PDB entry 3NM9 | X-ray diffraction, 2.85 A resolution | chains D and E of the 16 polymer chains in the assembly

Chain D:
Name: High mobility group protein D
From: Drosophila melanogaster
Reference sequence: Q05783 (HMGD_DROME); numbering as in UniProt (aligned over 2-74)
Chain sequence (73 residues; row label = number of the first residue in the row):
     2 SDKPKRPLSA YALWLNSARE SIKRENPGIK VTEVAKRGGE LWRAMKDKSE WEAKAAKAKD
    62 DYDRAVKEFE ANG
Differences from the reference sequence: engineered mutation Ala-13 (Met in Q05783)
Swiss-Prot annotation at these positions:
  - DNA-binding region: Pro-5 to Glu-71 (HMG box)
  - modified residue: Ser-10 (Phosphoserine), Tyr-12 (Phosphotyrosine)
From the paper describing this entry:
  - binding site for the 11-nt DNA strand: Lys-6, Arg-7, Leu-9, Asn-17, Arg-20, Val-32
  - binding site for the 11-nt DNA strand (chain E): Ser-10, Tyr-12, Thr-33, Ala-36, Lys-37, Trp-43, Arg-44
  - binding site for the 11-nt DNA strand: Ser-10
  - binding site for the 11-nt DNA strand: Val-32, Thr-33
  - binding site for the 11-nt DNA strand: Lys-4, Lys-60
  - self-association interface (contacts with another copy of this molecule): Arg-44 to Arg-65
  - mutagenesis - M13A (6-fold): decreased binding to linear DNA (citing earlier work)
  - mutagenesis - M13A (9-fold): decreased binding to pre-bent (disulfide crosslinked DNA) (citing earlier work)
  - mutagenesis - M13A: decreased stability (citing earlier work)
  - binding site for the 11-nt DNA strand: Arg-7

Chain E:
Molecule: 11-nt DNA strand
Sequence (11 nucleotides; row label = number of the first residue in the row):
     1 GGCGATATCG C
Not modelled in the structure: 1

Chain D / chain E interface:
Contacting residue pairs - 12 pairs, chain D then chain E:
  Ser-10(D) with DC11(E), sugar contact
  Tyr-12(D) with DC9(E), sugar contact; DG10(E), sugar contact
  Thr-33(D) with DA7(E), phosphate contact; DT8(E), sugar contact
  Ala-36(D) with DT8(E), base contact; DC9(E), sugar contact
  Lys-37(D) with DT8(E), phosphate contact; DC9(E), phosphate contact
  Gly-40(D) with DC9(E), phosphate contact
  Arg-44(D) with DC9(E), hydrogen bond to the phosphate; DG10(E), salt bridge to the phosphate
Interface residues without a listed pair, chain D (8 interface residues in all): Trp-43

In short:
8 residues of chain D face 5 of chain E across their interface; the contacts include 1 hydrogen bond and 1
salt bridge. Polar pairs include Arg-44(D)/DC9(E) and Arg-44(D)/DG10(E). The paper reports a binding site for
the 11-nt DNA strand at Lys-6(D), Arg-7(D) and Leu-9(D) among others; M13A of chain D reduces binding to
linear DNA.
Here chain D is High mobility group protein D (Drosophila melanogaster) and chain E is an 11-nt DNA strand.
Entry 3NM9 (HMGD(M13A)-DNA complex) was determined by X-ray diffraction.
